PDB entry 9FP5 | electron microscopy, 2.50 A resolution | chains B and C of the 4 polymer chains in the assembly

[Chain B]
Protein: Capsid protein VP2
Organism: Coxsackievirus A9
UniProt: P21404 (POLG_CXA9); residues 1-261 here correspond to UniProt positions 70-330 (UniProt number = residue number + 69)
Chain sequence (261 residues; row label = number of the first residue in the row):
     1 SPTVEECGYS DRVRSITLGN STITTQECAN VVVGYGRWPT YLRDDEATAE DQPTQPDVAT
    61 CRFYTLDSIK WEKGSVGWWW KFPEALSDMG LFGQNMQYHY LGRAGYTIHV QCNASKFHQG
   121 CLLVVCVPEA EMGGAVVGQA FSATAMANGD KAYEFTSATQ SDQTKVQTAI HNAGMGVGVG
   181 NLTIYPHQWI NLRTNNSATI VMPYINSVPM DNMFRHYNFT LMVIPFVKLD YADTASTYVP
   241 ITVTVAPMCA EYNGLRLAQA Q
Unresolved in the structure: 1-9, 261
Construct notes: variant Val110 (Leu179 in P21404)
UniProt features mapped onto this chain:
  - site: Gln261 (Cleavage)

[Chain C]
Protein: Capsid protein VP3
Organism: Coxsackievirus A9
UniProt: P21404 (POLG_CXA9); residues 1-238 here correspond to UniProt positions 331-568 (UniProt number = residue number + 330)
Chain sequence (238 residues; numbered 1 to 238; the number before each row is that of its first residue):
     1 GLPTMNTPGS TQFLTSDDFQ SPCALPQFDV TPSMNIPGEV KNLMEIAEVD SVVPVNNVQD
    61 TTDQMEMFRI PVTINAPLQQ QVFGLRLQPG LDSVFKHTLL GEILNYYAHW SGSMKLTFVF
   121 CGSAMATGKF LIAYSPPGAN PPKTRKDAML GTHIIWDIGL QSSCVLCVPW ISQTHYRLVQ
   181 QDEYTSAGYV TCWYQTGMIV PPGTPNSSSI MCFASACNDF SVRMLRDTPF ISQDNKLQ
UniProt features mapped onto this chain:
  - region: Lys236 to Gln238 (Amphipathic alpha-helix)

[Chain B / chain C interface]
Contacting residue pairs (51; chain B residue first):
  Tyr35(B) with Gly38(C)
  Arg37(B) with Asn35(C), hydrogen bond (side chain-backbone); Pro37(C)
  Glu46(B) with Asn35(C)
  Lys116(B) with Ser123(C), hydrogen bond (backbone-side chain); Ala124(C), hydrogen bond (backbone-backbone); Met125(C)
  Phe117(B) with Ser123(C); Pro202(C); Gly203(C); Thr204(C); Pro205(C)
  His118(B) with Ser123(C)
  Gln119(B) with Cys121(C); Gly122(C); Ser123(C); Pro205(C); Ser207(C), hydrogen bond (side chain-backbone); Ser208(C)
  Ser157(B) with Asp63(C), hydrogen bond
  His171(B) with Gln64(C)
  Val179(B) with Met65(C), hydrophobic; Phe68(C), hydrophobic
  Gly180(B) with Val52(C), hydrogen bond (backbone-backbone)
  Asn181(B) with Ser51(C); His97(C), hydrogen bond (side chain-backbone); Thr98(C); Leu99(C), hydrogen bond (side chain-backbone)
  Thr183(B) with Val49(C); Asp50(C)
  Ile184(B) with Val49(C), hydrophobic
  Trp189(B) with Phe213(C), hydrophobic
  Asn191(B) with Phe120(C), hydrogen bond (side chain-backbone)
  Arg193(B) with Phe120(C); Gly122(C), hydrogen bond (side chain-backbone); Ser123(C), hydrogen bond (side chain-backbone); Ala126(C); Ile158(C); Gly159(C), hydrogen bond (side chain-backbone)
  Thr194(B) with Leu160(C)
  Tyr204(B) with Pro37(C)
  Asn206(B) with Met34(C); Ile36(C)
  Phe226(B) with Phe68(C), hydrophobic; Arg69(C), hydrogen bond (backbone-side chain); Met211(C), hydrophobic
  Val227(B) with Arg69(C); Cys121(C), hydrophobic
  Lys228(B) with Arg69(C)
  Asp230(B) with Pro205(C)
  Ala232(B) with Gly203(C)
Other interface residues (no listed pair), chain B (36 interface residues in all): Gly120, Cys121, Ile170, Pro203, Ile205, Ser207, Val208, Pro209, Ile224, Pro225, Tyr231
Other interface residues (no listed pair), chain C (40 interface residues in all): Ile46, Glu66, Val119, Ser162, Ser209

[In short]
The interface between chain B and chain C involves 36 residues on one side and 40 on the other, with 13
hydrogen bonds. Polar pairs include Arg37(B)-Asn35(C), Lys116(B)-Ser123(C) and Gln119(B)-Ser207(C).
Here chain B is Capsid protein VP2 and chain C is Capsid protein VP3, both from Coxsackievirus A9. Entry 9FP5
(Coxsackievirus A9 bound with CL213) was determined by electron microscopy (same publication as 8S7J, 9EXI,
9FA9, 9FCZ, 9FGN, 9FO2 and 9FO5).
